8ESQ - chains 1 and F of the 58 polymer chains in the assembly; structure by electron microscopy, 2.80 A resolution.

== Chain 1 ==
Molecule: 3497-nt RNA strand
Source organism: Schizosaccharomyces pombe
Sequence (3497 nucleotides; numbered 1 to 3497; the number before each row is that of its first residue):
     1 AUUUGACCUC AAAUCAGGUA GGACUACGCG CUGAACUUAA GCAUAUCAAU AAGCGCAGGA
    61 AAAGAAAAUA ACCAUGAUUC CCUCAGUAAC GGCGAGUGAA GCGGGAAAAG CUCAAAUUUG
   121 AAAUCUGGCA ACAUUUCUUU UGUUGUCCGA GUUGUAAUUU CAAGAAGCUG CUUUGAGUGU
   181 AGACGAUCGG UCUAAGUUCC UUGGAACAGG ACGUCAGAGA GGGUGAGAAC CCCGUCUUUG
   241 GUCGAUUGGA UAUGCCAUAU AAAGCGCUUU CGAAGAGUCG AGUUGUUUGG GAAUGCAGCU
   301 CUAAAUGGGU GGUAAAUUUC AUCUAAAGCU AAAUAUUGGC GAGAGACCGA UAGCGAACAA
   361 GUAGAGUGAU CGAAAGAUGA AAAGAACUUU GAAAAGAGAG UUAAAUAGUA CGUGAAAUUG
   421 CUGAAAGGGA AGCAUUGGAA AUCAGUCUUA CCUGGGUGAG AUCAGUAGUC UCUUCGCGAG
   481 ACUAUGCACU CUGAACCUGU GGUAGGUCAG CAUCAGUUUU CGGGGGCGGA AAAAGAAUAA
   541 GGGAAGGUGG CUUUCCGGGU UCUGCCUGGG GAGUGUUUAU AGCCCUUGUU GUAAUACGUC
   601 CACUGGGGAC UGAGGACUGC GGCUUCGUGC CAAGGAUGCU GACAUAAUGG UUUUCAAUGG
   661 CCCGUCUUGA AACACGGACC AAGGAGUCUA GCAUCUAUGC GAGUGUUUGG GUGAUGAAAA
   721 CCCAUCCGCG AAAUGAAAGU GAAUGCAGGU GGGAACGCCC UUGUGGCGUG CACCAUCGAC
   781 CGACCCGGAA GUUUGUCAAU GGAAGGGUUU GAGUAAGAGC AUAGCUGUUG GGACCCGAAA
   841 GAUGGUGAAC UAUGCCUGAA UAGGGUGAAG CCAGAGGAAA CUCUGGUGGA GGCUCGUAGA
   901 GAUUCUGACG UGCAAAUCGA UCUUCAAAUU UGGGUAUAGG GGCGAAAGAC UAAUCGAACC
   961 AUCUAGUAGC UGGUUCCUGC CGAAGUUUCC CUCAGGAUAG CAGAAACUCA GAUCAGUUUU
  1021 AUGAGGUAAA GCGAAUGAUU AGAGGUCUUG GGGAAGGAAU UUCCUCAACC UAUUCUCAAA
  1081 CUUUAAAUAU GUAAGACGCC CUUGUCGCUU AAUUGGACGU GGGCCAUCGA AUGAGAGUUU
  1141 CUAGUGGGCC AUUUUUGGUA AGCAGAACUG GCGAUGCGGG AUGAACCGAA CGUGAGGUUA
  1201 AGGUGCCGGA AUGUACGCUC AUCAGACACC AGAAAAGGUG UUAGUUCAUC UAGACAGCAG
  1261 GACGGUGGCC AUGGAAGUCG GAAUCCGCUA AGGAGUGUGU AACAACUCAC CUGCCGAAUG
  1321 AACUAGCCCU GAAAAUGGAU GGCGCUUAAG CGUACUACCC AUACCUCACC GUCUGGGUUA
  1381 GCUUUGAGAA GCUCAGACGA GUAGGCAGGC GUGGAGGUUU GUGACGAAGC CUUGGGCGUG
  1441 AGCCUGGGUC GAACAGCCUC UAGUGCAGAU CUUGGUGGAA GUAGCAAAUA UUCAAAUGAG
  1501 AACUUUGAAG ACUGAAGUGG GGAAAGGUUC CAUGUGAACA GCAGUUGGAC AUGGGUUAGU
  1561 CGAUCCUAAG AGAUAGGGAA GCUCCGUAUG AAAGUUGCAC GAUUUUUCGU GCCUCCUAUC
  1621 GAAAGGGAAU CCGGUUAAUA UUCCGGAACC AGAAGGUGGA AUCAACACGG CAACGUAAAU
  1681 GAAGUUGGAG ACGUCGGCGG GAGCCCUGGG AAGAGUUCUC UUUUCUUUUU AACAAACCAU
  1741 UGAACCACCC UGAAAUCGGU UUAUCCGGAG CUAGGGUAUG GUGUUUGGAA GAGUUCAGCG
  1801 CCUCAUGCUG AAUCCGGUGC GCUCUCGACG GCCCUUGAAA AUCCAACGGA AGAAUGGACC
  1861 UUCGGGUCCU UGUUUUCACA UCUGGUCGUA CUCAUAACCG CAGCAGGUCU CCAAGGUGAA
  1921 CAGCCUCUAG UUGAUAGAAC AAUGUAGAUA AGGGAAGUCG GCAAAAUGGA UCCGUAACUU
  1981 CGGGAUAAGG AUUGGCUCUA AGGGUUGGGU ACGUUGGGCC UUGGAACCUG AACGGUUGCU
  2041 GGACUGAGCG UGGACCGAUG UCUUUUCUCG CCUUUCGGGG UGAGAAGGGA UGUUGGACCU
  2101 GCUUGGACCU UGGCGGCCGG GAAGUCCUUG GUCGGGCUUU UCUCCUUCUC GGGGAUUAUG
  2161 CUCUUACUGG CGUACGUUUA ACAACCAACU UAGAACUGGU ACGGACAAGG GGAAUCUGAC
  2221 UGUCUAAUUA AAACAUAGCA UUGCGAUGGC CAGAAAGUGG UGUUGACGCA AUGUGAUUUC
  2281 UGCCCAGUGC UCUGAAUGUC AAAGUGAAGA AAUUCAACCA AGCGCGGGUA AACGGCGGGA
  2341 GUAACUAUGA CUCUCUUAAG GUAGCCAAAU GCCUCGUCAU CUAACUAGUG ACGCGCAUGA
  2401 AUGGAUUAAC GAGAUUCCCA CUGUCCCUAU CUACUAUCUA GCGAAACCAC AGCCUGGGGA
  2461 ACGGGCCAGG CAAAAUCAGC GGGGAAAGAA GACCCUGUUG AGCUUGACUC UAGUUUGACA
  2521 UUGUGAAGAG ACAUAGAGGG UGUAGGAUAA GUGGGAGUAU GUUUCGGCAU ACGCCGGUGA
  2581 AAUACCACUA CCUUUAUCGU UUCUUUACUU AAUCAAUGAA GCGGAAUUGG GAUUUAUUUC
  2641 CCAUAUUCUA GCGUUAAAGU UUCUUCGCGA ACUGAUCCGC GUUGAUGACA UUGUCAGGUG
  2701 GGGAGUUUGG CUGGGGCGGC ACAUCUGUUA AAAGAUAACG CAGGUGUCCU AAGGGGGACU
  2761 CAUCGAGAAC AGAAAUCUCG AGUAGAAUAA AAGGGUAAAA GUCCCCUUGA UUUUGAUUUU
  2821 CAGUGUGAAU ACAAACCAUG AAAGUGUGGC CUAUCGAUCC UUUGUUCCCU CGAAAUUUGA
  2881 GGACAGAGGU GCCAGAAAAG UUACCACAGG GAUAACUGGC UUGUGGCAGC CAAGCGUUCA
  2941 UAGCGACGUU GCUUUUUGAU UCUUCGAUGU CGGCUCUUCC UAUCAUACCG AAGCAGAAUU
  3001 CGGUAAGCGU UGGAUUGUUC ACCCACUAAU AGGGAACGUG AGCUGGGUUU AGACCGUCGU
  3061 GAGACAGGUU AGUUUUACCC UACUGAUGAA GUGUCGUCGC AAUGGUAAUU CAACUUAGUA
  3121 CGAGAGGAAC CGUUGAUUCA GAUCAUUGGU AUUUGCGGCU GCCUGACAAG GCAAUGCCGC
  3181 GGAGCUAUCA UCUGCCGGAU AACGGCUGAA CGCCUCUAAG CCAGAAUCCG UGCCAGAAAG
  3241 CGACGAUUUU UUGGUCCGCA UGAUUUAUAU GUAUAAAAAU AGAGGUAGGA CUUGUUCCUA
  3301 CUCUCCUGUA UCGUAGAAGA UGGGCGAUGG UUGAUGAAAC GGAAGUGUUU UAUUGACUUG
  3361 UCCAUGAAAU UCCAUUGAAA UCUUGUGCGG AAUCGAAUCC AUUGCAUACG ACUUUAAUGU
  3421 GGAACGGGGU AUUGUAAGCA GUAGAGUAGC CUUGUUGUUA CGAUCUGCUG AGAUUAAGCC
  3481 UUUGUUCCCA AGAUUUG
Disordered / not traced: 1-2, 37-47, 92-95, 288-293, 313-318, 446-505, 552-573, 625-627, 736-738, 783-812, 897-928, 991-994, 1026-1087, 1095-1129, 1228-1231, 1486-1489, 1595-1596, 1615-1617, 1740-1745, 1801-1804, 1853-1869, 1894-1908, 1918-1922, 1968-2209, 2215-2414, 2483-2492, 2522-2690, 2708-2896, 2914-2919, 2936-2942, 2954-2969, 3015-3021, 3047-3051, 3066, 3074-3078, 3249-3268, 3290-3297, 3376-3394, 3442-3464
Differences from the reference sequence: conflict C1746 (U7796 in 157310483)

== Chain F ==
Protein: 60S ribosomal protein L7-B
Source organism: Schizosaccharomyces pombe
UniProtKB: P25457 (RL7B_SCHPO); residue numbers follow UniProt; this construct covers 1-250
Amino-acid sequence (250 residues; numbered 1 to 250; the number before each row is that of its first residue):
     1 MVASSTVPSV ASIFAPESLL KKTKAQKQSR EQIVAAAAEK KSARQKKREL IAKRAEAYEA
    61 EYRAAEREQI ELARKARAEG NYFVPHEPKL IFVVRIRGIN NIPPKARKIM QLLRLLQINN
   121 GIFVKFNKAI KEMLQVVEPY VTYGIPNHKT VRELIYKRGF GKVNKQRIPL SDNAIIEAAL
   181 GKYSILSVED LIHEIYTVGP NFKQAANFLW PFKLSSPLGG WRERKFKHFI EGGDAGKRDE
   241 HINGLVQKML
Disordered / not traced: 1-13

== Chain 1 / chain F interface ==
Pairs across the interface (109):
  U518(1) with Lys157(F), salt bridge to the phosphate; Leu250(F), phosphate contact
  U519(1) with Leu218(F), phosphate contact
  U520(1) with Leu218(F), phosphate contact
  C527(1) with Arg67(F), hydrogen bond to the phosphate
  G528(1) with Arg67(F), salt bridge to the phosphate; Ile70(F), sugar contact; Arg74(F), salt bridge to the phosphate
  G529(1) with Arg74(F), salt bridge to the phosphate; Arg77(F), salt bridge to the phosphate
  A530(1) with Arg77(F), salt bridge to the phosphate
  A531(1) with Arg74(F), hydrogen bond to the base; Arg77(F), salt bridge to the phosphate
  U599(1) with Asn147(F), phosphate contact
  C600(1) with Asn147(F), hydrogen bond to the phosphate; Lys149(F), phosphate contact; Gln247(F), phosphate contact
  C601(1) with Lys149(F), salt bridge to the phosphate; Arg152(F), salt bridge to the phosphate
  A602(1) with Glu59(F), base contact; His148(F), base contact; Arg152(F), hydrogen bond to the base; Glu189(F), base contact
  C620(1) with Arg44(F), phosphate contact; Asp172(F), sugar contact
  G621(1) with Arg44(F), salt bridge to the phosphate; Arg48(F), hydrogen bond to the phosphate
  G622(1) with Arg48(F), salt bridge to the phosphate
  A1015(1) with Lys108(F), hydrogen bond to the phosphate; Leu112(F), base contact
  G1016(1) with Pro104(F), hydrogen bond to the sugar; Lys108(F), salt bridge to the phosphate
  U1017(1) with Lys105(F), phosphate contact; Lys108(F), sugar contact; Ile109(F), sugar contact; Leu112(F), base contact; Met133(F), base contact
  U1018(1) with Lys105(F), salt bridge to the phosphate; Ala129(F), hydrogen bond to the sugar; Glu132(F), sugar contact; Met133(F), sugar contact
  U1019(1) with Lys128(F), sugar contact; Glu132(F), phosphate contact
  A1131(1) with Asn127(F), sugar contact
  U1132(1) with Leu112(F), hydrogen bond to the sugar; Lys203(F), salt bridge to the phosphate
  G1133(1) with Gln111(F), sugar contact; Leu112(F), sugar contact; Arg114(F), phosphate contact; Lys203(F), phosphate contact; Asn207(F), hydrogen bond to the phosphate
  A1134(1) with Arg114(F), phosphate contact; Asn207(F), hydrogen bond to the phosphate
  G1135(1) with Lys165(F), salt bridge to the phosphate
  G1170(1) with Pro104(F), phosphate contact
  G1171(1) with Asn101(F), sugar contact
  G1188(1) with Arg97(F), salt bridge to the phosphate; Phe226(F), phosphate contact
  A1189(1) with Arg97(F), phosphate contact; Gly98(F), hydrogen bond to the phosphate; Asn100(F), base contact; Ile118(F), phosphate contact; Phe226(F), phosphate contact
  A1190(1) with Gly98(F), phosphate contact; Ile99(F), hydrogen bond to the phosphate; Asn100(F), hydrogen bond to the sugar
  G1197(1) with Ser215(F), hydrogen bond to the base
  U1198(1) with Ser216(F), hydrogen bond to the sugar; Pro217(F), hydrogen bond to the sugar; Leu218(F), phosphate contact; Gly219(F), phosphate contact
  U1199(1) with Ser216(F), sugar contact; Pro217(F), phosphate contact; Gly219(F), hydrogen bond to the phosphate; Gly220(F), hydrogen bond to the phosphate; Trp221(F), hydrogen bond to the sugar
  A1200(1) with Trp221(F), hydrogen bond to the phosphate; Arg222(F), phosphate contact; Lys225(F), phosphate contact; Phe226(F), sugar contact
  A1201(1) with Glu223(F), phosphate contact; Arg224(F), phosphate contact; Lys225(F), hydrogen bond to the phosphate
  G1202(1) with Arg224(F), salt bridge to the phosphate
  G1203(1) with Glu223(F), base contact
  A1363(1) with Ile118(F), sugar contact
  C1364(1) with Gln117(F), hydrogen bond to the phosphate; Ile118(F), sugar contact; Asn119(F), hydrogen bond to the sugar; Leu214(F), hydrogen bond to the sugar; Ser215(F), sugar contact; Ser216(F), hydrogen bond to the base
  C1365(1) with Gln117(F), phosphate contact; Arg158(F), hydrogen bond to the phosphate; Lys213(F), salt bridge to the phosphate; Leu214(F), sugar contact; Ser215(F), sugar contact
  U1366(1) with Arg167(F), salt bridge to the phosphate
  A1380(1) with Ser18(F), sugar contact; Lys21(F), base contact; Lys22(F), salt bridge to the phosphate; Ala25(F), base contact
  C1382(1) with Lys22(F), hydrogen bond to the sugar; Gln26(F), hydrogen bond to the base
  A1395(1) with Gln166(F), hydrogen bond to the base; Ile168(F), sugar contact
  G1396(1) with Gln166(F), sugar contact; Arg167(F), hydrogen bond to the sugar
  A1397(1) with Arg167(F), salt bridge to the phosphate
Other interface residues (no listed pair), chain 1 (51 interface residues in all): U1169, U1374, G1375, G1381, C1398
Other interface residues (no listed pair), chain F (68 interface residues in all): Glu66, Ile96, Ile102, Ile130, Lys162, Trp210

== In short ==
Chain 1 and chain F form an interface of 51 and 68 residues respectively; the contacts include 31 hydrogen
bonds and 21 salt bridges. Among the polar pairs are A531(1)-Arg74(F), A602(1)-Arg152(F) and
G1197(1)-Ser215(F).
Chain 1 is a 3497-nt RNA strand and chain F is 60S ribosomal protein L7-B, both from Schizosaccharomyces
pombe; the structure, Ytm1 associated nascent 60S ribosome State 2, was determined by electron microscopy
(same publication as 8ESR, 8ETC, 8ETG, 8ETH, 8ETI, 8ETJ and 3 further entries).
